Entry 5FQ7 (X-ray diffraction, 3.40 A resolution); this record covers chains C and D of the 10 polymer chains in the assembly.

[Chain C]
Molecule: BT_2263
From: Bacteroides thetaiotaomicron
Reference sequence: Q8A5H6 (Q8A5H6_BACTN); residues 1-480 here correspond to UniProt positions 19-498 (UniProt number = residue number + 18)
Amino-acid sequence (480 residues; numbered 1 to 480; the number before each row is that of its first residue):
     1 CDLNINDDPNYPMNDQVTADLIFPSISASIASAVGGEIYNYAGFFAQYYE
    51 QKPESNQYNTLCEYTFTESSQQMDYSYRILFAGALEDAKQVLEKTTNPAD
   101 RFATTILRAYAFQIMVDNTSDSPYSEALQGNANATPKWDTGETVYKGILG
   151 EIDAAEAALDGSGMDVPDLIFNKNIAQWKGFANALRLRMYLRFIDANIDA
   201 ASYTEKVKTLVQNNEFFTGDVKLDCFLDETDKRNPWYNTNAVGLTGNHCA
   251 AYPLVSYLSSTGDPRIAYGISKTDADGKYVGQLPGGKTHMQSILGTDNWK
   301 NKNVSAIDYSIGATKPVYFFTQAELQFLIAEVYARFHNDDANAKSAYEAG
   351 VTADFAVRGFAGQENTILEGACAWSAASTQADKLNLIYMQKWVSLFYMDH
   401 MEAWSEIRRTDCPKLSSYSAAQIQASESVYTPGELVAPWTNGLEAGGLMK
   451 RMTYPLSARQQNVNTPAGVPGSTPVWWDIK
Ion coordination: Mg2+: Ala82 (shared with Ala631(D), Asn633(D) of chain D); Na+: Arg408, Asp411, Asp478, Lys480

[Chain D]
Molecule: BT_2264
From: Bacteroides thetaiotaomicron
Reference sequence: Q8A5H5 (Q8A5H5_BACTN); numbering as in UniProt (aligned over 1-984)
Amino-acid sequence (984 residues; numbered 1 to 984; the number before each row is that of its first residue):
     1 MQTQEVAIKPNLKVVLRSDAQQIDEVVVTAMGIKRSEKALGYAATSVGGE
    51 KIAESRTSDVMSSLAGKIAGVQISSTSSDPGASNSVIIRGVSSLSGTNQP
   101 LYVVDGVPLNNSTVYSTDGLNSGYDFGNGANAINPDDVANMTILKGAAAT
   151 ALYGSRAANGVVMITTKSGRKEKGVGIEYNGGVQWSTVLRLPEFQNEFGM
   201 GWNGNHTELENGSWGPRFDGSMQLWGNVYNNSQKLKPYVAMPDNIKDFFD
   251 AGFRYSNSLSFNGATDKSDYYVSFSQISDDGMIPTDADSYDKYTFSARGS
   301 HKAGALTFSSSLNYAYQKNNFATTGQGLSMLNSLYQTPRDISIIGLEDQN
   351 DPFNTPGYYYTPYGVMNPYYILNNYLNEYESERFYGKFQLDYEFLKYFKF
   401 TYRMGLDTTTGQSDKGKPNLYALYYEGTPNGEGQGSSSPFSGETGQYSEQ
   451 ITRRREINQDIMVNFNMPVNDFNINALVGFNGNERKVSYQYSEVNDLTIP
   501 TWFNLKNSGKTPIVEQHMELRRLMGVFGQFEGSWKNMLYLTVTARNDWSS
   551 TLPKENRSFFYPGITGSFIFSELLNDNLQDVITFGKIRASWGKTGNDADV
   601 YMVNPVYAQSSNRIPFGSLTFPLGGVNAYSAGNVLGSNTLSPEMTTESEV
   651 GLNMAFFKNRLSFDVSYYNRNTDKQIFSLAMDPASGYTAQNMNLGKIRNR
   701 GIELLISGTPIRTKDFSWELTWNFTKNWSKVISLPEELGGITTIYGLNGG
   751 TSMYAITGMPVGVFKAQVAERDPQGRIVVNSSTGLPVEASEFGICGDMNN
   801 KYQMGVSTNLKYKGISLGIDFDIRQGGVMYSRTKDINYFTGNAIQTAYND
   851 RNPLIVPNSVNKIVNGENVTYVENTTPITSSNIYKYWGDGGSDMGSCFLV
   901 DKSYVKLRSVVLGWDLPKRWLAKTPFQAVKVSAYGNNLFVWTPSSNTFID
   951 PEMTSFGNDLEGNYGEYTANPSSRRFGFNLMVKF
Not modelled in the structure: 1-37, 574-577
Ion coordination: Na+ site 1: Asp280, Gly281, Ile283, Thr285, Asp288; Mg2+: Ala631, Asn633 (shared with Ala82(C) of chain C); Na+ site 2 near Asp850 (its only coordinating residue here)

[How chain C and chain D interact]
Residue-residue contacts - 154 pairs, chain C then chain D:
  Cys1(C) with Arg522(D); Met524(D), hydrophobic
  Asp2(C) with Arg522(D), hydrogen bond (backbone-side chain)
  Leu3(C) with Arg522(D); Trp548(D); Ser550(D); Arg557(D), hydrogen bond (backbone-side chain)
  Asn4(C) with Lys554(D); Arg557(D), hydrogen bond
  Ile5(C) with Leu520(D); Arg522(D); Tyr601(D)
  Asn6(C) with Ser550(D); Thr551(D); Tyr601(D), hydrogen bond (side chain-backbone); Val603(D)
  Asp7(C) with Tyr601(D); Asn604(D), hydrogen bond
  Asp8(C) with Tyr601(D); Val606(D)
  Pro9(C) with Met518(D); Tyr601(D)
  Asn10(C) with His517(D), hydrogen bond; Met518(D), hydrogen bond (side chain-backbone)
  Tyr11(C) with Val606(D), hydrophobic; Tyr607(D); Ala608(D), hydrophobic
  Pro12(C) with Tyr607(D); Tyr629(D), hydrophobic
  Asn14(C) with Pro605(D), hydrogen bond (side chain-backbone); Val606(D); Tyr607(D)
  Val17(C) with Tyr607(D), hydrophobic
  Leu21(C) with Ala628(D); Tyr629(D), hydrogen bond (backbone-backbone)
  Ile22(C) with Tyr607(D), hydrophobic; Tyr629(D)
  Pro24(C) with Phe621(D); Val626(D), hydrophobic; Ala628(D), hydrophobic
  Ser25(C) with Ser610(D), hydrogen bond; Ala628(D); Tyr629(D), hydrogen bond (side chain-backbone)
  Ala28(C) with Phe621(D), hydrophobic
  Ser29(C) with Asn612(D), hydrogen bond
  Ser32(C) with Asn612(D); Ile614(D); Leu619(D)
  Glu37(C) with Pro615(D)
  Lys52(C) with Ser436(D), hydrogen bond; Ser437(D), hydrogen bond
  Glu54(C) with Tyr363(D), hydrogen bond; Gln434(D)
  Gln57(C) with Phe616(D)
  Glu63(C) with Lys885(D), salt bridge
  Thr67(C) with Glu788(D), hydrogen bond; Ala789(D)
  Ser69(C) with Gly749(D); Phe792(D)
  Ser70(C) with Gly749(D)
  Gln71(C) with Leu747(D); Asn748(D), hydrogen bond (backbone-side chain); Gly749(D), hydrogen bond (side chain-backbone)
  Tyr75(C) with Arg613(D); Ile614(D); Pro615(D)
  Tyr77(C) with Asp682(D), hydrogen bond; Pro683(D); Ala684(D)
  Arg78(C) with Arg613(D), hydrogen bond (side chain-backbone)
  Ile79(C) with Asn612(D); Arg613(D)
  Phe81(C) with Pro683(D); Ala684(D), hydrophobic; Gly686(D)
  Ala82(C) with Asn633(D); Pro683(D); Gly686(D)
  Glu86(C) with Ala631(D); Gly686(D); Tyr687(D), hydrogen bond
  Asp87(C) with Ser630(D), hydrogen bond; Ala631(D), hydrogen bond (side chain-backbone)
  Gln90(C) with Tyr607(D), hydrogen bond; Ala631(D)
  Lys94(C) with Tyr607(D)
  Pro123(C) with Ala684(D), hydrophobic
  Ala127(C) with Ala684(D)
  Leu128(C) with Ala684(D), hydrogen bond (backbone-backbone); Ser685(D); Gly686(D)
  Gln129(C) with Ser685(D), hydrogen bond (backbone-backbone)
  Gly130(C) with Met681(D)
  Asn131(C) with Leu635(D); Gln690(D), hydrogen bond
  Ala134(C) with Met681(D), hydrophobic; Asp682(D); Leu738(D), hydrophobic
  Thr135(C) with Glu737(D)
  Pro136(C) with Asp682(D)
  Pro167(C) with Val626(D), hydrophobic
  Leu169(C) with Leu623(D); Gly624(D); Val626(D), hydrophobic
  Cys225(C) with Leu623(D), hydrophobic
  Phe226(C) with Leu619(D), hydrophobic
  Asp228(C) with Lys510(D)
  Glu229(C) with Thr511(D)
  Thr230(C) with Asn495(D); Ile513(D)
  Asp231(C) with Ile513(D); Ser618(D); Leu619(D); Thr620(D), hydrogen bond (backbone-backbone)
  Lys232(C) with Leu619(D); Thr620(D), hydrogen bond (side chain-backbone); Phe621(D), hydrogen bond (side chain-backbone); Pro622(D)
  Arg233(C) with Leu619(D)
  Pro235(C) with Ile614(D)
  Asn238(C) with Ser618(D), hydrogen bond (side chain-backbone)
  Thr239(C) with Ile614(D); Pro615(D), hydrogen bond (side chain-backbone)
  Ala241(C) with Gly442(D)
  Gly243(C) with Phe616(D)
  Leu244(C) with Phe616(D), hydrophobic
  Thr245(C) with Ser437(D); Ser438(D)
  Gly246(C) with Ser436(D), hydrogen bond (backbone-backbone); Ser437(D), hydrogen bond (backbone-side chain)
  Thr288(C) with Tyr884(D)
  Gln291(C) with Asn203(D)
  Ser292(C) with Ser881(D), hydrogen bond
  Thr296(C) with Trp202(D); Asn203(D), hydrogen bond; Asn205(D)
  Asp297(C) with His206(D)
  Asn301(C) with Ser437(D)
  Ile307(C) with Ser436(D)
  Tyr309(C) with Ser436(D)
  Thr440(C) with Thr783(D)
  Glu444(C) with Lys862(D), salt bridge; Val864(D)
  Ser457(C) with Pro683(D)
  Ala458(C) with Asp682(D)
  Gln460(C) with Ile741(D); Tyr754(D), hydrogen bond
  Gln461(C) with Ala680(D); Met681(D); Asp682(D); Leu738(D); Gly739(D), hydrogen bond (backbone-backbone); Ile741(D)
  Asn462(C) with Asp682(D), hydrogen bond
Interface residues without a listed pair, chain C (92 interface residues in all): Asn56, Thr65, Asp74, Asn133, Val242, Asp274, Lys287, His289, Gly295, Asn441
Interface residues without a listed pair, chain D (99 interface residues in all): Thr207, Gly433, Ser441, Gln516, Arg521, Leu523, Ser549, Leu552, Val600, Met602, Gly617, Asn627, Thr688, Gly740, Thr743, Glu770, Asn780, Ser782, Ser790, Glu791, Phe839, Asn882

[Summary]
92 residues of chain C and 99 residues of chain D are in contact, with 39 hydrogen bonds and 2 salt bridges.
Among the polar pairs are Glu63(C)-Lys885(D), Glu444(C)-Lys862(D) and Asp2(C)-Arg522(D). The Mg2+ site is
built by Ala82(C), Ala631(D) and Asn633(D).
Here chain C is BT_2263 and chain D is BT_2264, both from Bacteroides thetaiotaomicron. Entry 5FQ7 (Crystal
structure of the SusCD complex BT2261-2264 from Bacteroides thetaiotaomicron) was determined by X-ray
diffraction, deposited together with 5FQ6, 5FQ8 and 5T4Y.
